5LOB - chains C and D of the 7 polymer chains in the assembly; structure by X-ray diffraction, 3.30 A resolution.

Chain C:
Name: Rabphilin-3A
Organism: Rattus norvegicus
UniProt: P47709 (RP3A_RAT); residues 536-680 here = UniProt positions 536-680
Sequence (162 residues; each row starts with the number of its first residue):
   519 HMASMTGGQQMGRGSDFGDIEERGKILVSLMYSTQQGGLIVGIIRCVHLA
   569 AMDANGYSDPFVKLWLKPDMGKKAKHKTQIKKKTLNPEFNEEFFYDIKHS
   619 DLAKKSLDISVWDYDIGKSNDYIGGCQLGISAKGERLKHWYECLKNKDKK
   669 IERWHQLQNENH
Unresolved in the structure: 519-539, 678-680
Sequence notes: expression tag (519-535)
Metal / ion sites: Ca2+ site 1: Met570, Asp571, Asp631, Asp633, Asp639; Ca2+ site 2: Asp571, Asp577, Asp631, Tyr632, Asp633 (together with sulfate ion)
Swiss-Prot annotation at these positions:
  - binding site (Ca(2+)): Asp571, Asp577, Asp631, Tyr632, Asp633, Asp639

Chain D:
Name: Synaptosomal-associated protein 25
Organism: Rattus norvegicus
Notes: fragment: N-terminal helix
UniProt: P60881 (SNP25_RAT), isoform P60881-2; numbering as in UniProt (aligned over 7-82)
Sequence (100 residues; numbered -17 to 82; the number before each row is that of its first residue; numbers below 1 keep their minus sign (UNK-17 is residue -17); X marks 5 residues of unknown identity (built as UNK)):
   -17 XXXXXGSHMASMTGGQQMGRGSEFMRNELEEMQRRADQLADESLESTRRM
    33 LQLVEESKDAGIRTLVMLDEQGEQLDRVEEGMNHINQDMKEAEKNLKDLG
Unresolved in the structure: -17 to -5, 81-82
Sequence notes: expression tag (-12 to 6)

How chain C and chain D interact:
Contacting residue pairs - 20 pairs, chain C then chain D:
  Ser618(C) - Gln15(D)
  Ser618(C) - Ala18(D)
  Asp619(C) - Gln15(D)
  Ala621(C) - Leu11(D)
  Ala621(C) - Met14(D)  hydrophobic
  Lys622(C) - Gln15(D)
  Ile648(C) - Arg8(D)
  Ile648(C) - Leu11(D)  hydrophobic
  Ala650(C) - Arg8(D)  hydrogen bond (backbone-side chain)
  Lys651(C) - Arg8(D)
  Leu655(C) - Ser4(D)
  Leu655(C) - Arg8(D)
  Lys656(C) - Met0(D)
  Trp658(C) - Leu11(D)
  Tyr659(C) - Phe6(D)
  Tyr659(C) - Met7(D)  hydrophobic
  Tyr659(C) - Glu10(D)
  Tyr659(C) - Leu11(D)  hydrophobic
  Leu662(C) - Leu11(D)  hydrophobic
  Leu662(C) - Met14(D)  hydrophobic
Interface residues without a listed pair, chain C (14 interface residues in all): His617, Ser649
Interface residues without a listed pair, chain D (11 interface residues in all): Asp19

In short:
14 residues of chain C and 11 residues of chain D are in contact, with 1 hydrogen bond. The hydrogen-bonded
pair is Ala650(C)-Arg8(D). Met570(C), Asp571(C), Asp631(C), Asp633(C) and Asp639(C) coordinate Ca2+ site 1.
UniProt lists 6 Ca2+-binding residues on chain C.
Chain C is Rabphilin-3A and chain D is Synaptosomal-associated protein 25, both from Rattus norvegicus; the
structure, Structure of the Ca2+-bound Rabphilin3A C2B- SNAP25 complex (C2 space group), was determined by
X-ray diffraction (same publication as 5LO8 and 5LOW).
